4K4I - chains A and C of the 4 polymer chains in the assembly; structure by X-ray diffraction, 2.25 A resolution.

Chain A:
Protein: DNA polymerase lambda
From: Homo sapiens
Notes: EC 2.7.7.7, 4.2.99.-
Reference sequence: Q9UGP5 (DPOLL_HUMAN); numbering as in UniProt (aligned over 245-575)
Chain sequence (340 residues; numbered 244 to 583; the number before each row is that of its first residue):
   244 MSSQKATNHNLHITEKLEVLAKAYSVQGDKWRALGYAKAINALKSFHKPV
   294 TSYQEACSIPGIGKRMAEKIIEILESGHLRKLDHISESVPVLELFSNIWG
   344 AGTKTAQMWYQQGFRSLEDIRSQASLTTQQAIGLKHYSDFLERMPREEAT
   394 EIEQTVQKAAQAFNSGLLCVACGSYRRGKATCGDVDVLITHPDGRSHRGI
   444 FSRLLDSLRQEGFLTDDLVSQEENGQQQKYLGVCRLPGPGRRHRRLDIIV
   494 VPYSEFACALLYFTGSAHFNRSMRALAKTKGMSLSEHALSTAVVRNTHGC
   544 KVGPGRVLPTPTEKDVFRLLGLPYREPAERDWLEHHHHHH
Disordered / not traced: 244-249, 583
Construct notes: expression tag (244, 576-583)
Bound ions: Ca2+ site 1: Cys-300, Ile-302, Ile-305 (shared with 1 residue of chain D); Ca2+ site 2: Ser-339, Ile-341, Ala-344 (shared with DA5(C) of chain C); Ca2+ site 3: Glu-396, Gln-400, Cys-412; Ca2+ site 4: Asp-427, Asp-429 (together with 1RY); Ca2+ site 5: Asp-427, Asp-429, Asp-490 (together with 1RY) (shared with DC6(C) of chain C); Ca2+ site 6 near Ser-463 (its only coordinating residue here)
Residues lining bound ligands: 1RY ([[(2R,5S)-5-(4-azanyl-5-fluoranyl-2-oxidanylidene-pyrimidin-1-yl)-1,3-oxathiolan-2-yl]methoxy-oxidanyl-phosphoryl] phosphono hydrogen phosphate): Arg-386, Gly-416, Ser-417, Arg-420, Thr-424, Cys-425, Gly-426, Asp-427, Asp-429, Tyr-505, Phe-506, Thr-507, Gly-508, Ser-509, Ala-510, Asn-513
From the paper describing this entry:
  - binding site for 1RY: Tyr-505, Phe-506, Arg-517
  - binding site for the 11-nt DNA strand: Tyr-505
  - mutagenesis - R517A (2,000-fold): decreased catalytic activity on D-dCTP
  - mutagenesis - R517A: increased binding to D-dCTP

Chain C:
Molecule: 6-nt DNA strand
Sequence (6 nucleotides; each row starts with the number of its first residue):
     1 CAGTAC
Bound ions: Ca2+ site 1: DA5 (shared with Ser-339(A), Ile-341(A), Ala-344(A) of chain A); Ca2+ site 2: DC6 (together with 1RY) (shared with Asp-427(A), Asp-429(A), Asp-490(A) of chain A)

Interface between chain A and chain C:
Residue-residue contacts (18; chain A residue first):
  Ile-341(A) / DA5(C)  phosphate contact
  Trp-342(A) / DA5(C)  hydrogen bond to the phosphate
  Trp-342(A) / DC6(C)  hydrogen bond to the phosphate
  Gly-343(A) / DT4(C)  phosphate contact
  Gly-343(A) / DA5(C)  hydrogen bond to the phosphate
  Ala-344(A) / DT4(C)  phosphate contact
  Ala-344(A) / DA5(C)  phosphate contact
  Gly-345(A) / DT4(C)  hydrogen bond to the phosphate
  Gly-345(A) / DA5(C)  phosphate contact
  Thr-346(A) / DT4(C)  phosphate contact
  Lys-347(A) / DG3(C)  phosphate contact
  Lys-347(A) / DT4(C)  hydrogen bond to the phosphate
  Thr-348(A) / DT4(C)  hydrogen bond to the phosphate
  Asp-429(A) / DC6(C)  phosphate contact
  Leu-474(A) / DC6(C)  sugar contact
  Arg-488(A) / DC6(C)  salt bridge to the phosphate
  Asp-490(A) / DC6(C)  phosphate contact
  Tyr-505(A) / DC6(C)  hydrogen bond to the base
Also at the interface, not in a pair above, chain A (14 interface residues in all): Asp-427

In short:
14 residues of chain A face 4 of chain C across their interface, with 7 hydrogen bonds and 1 salt bridge.
Polar pairs include Tyr-505(A)/DC6(C), Trp-342(A)/DA5(C) and Trp-342(A)/DC6(C). Chain A binds compound 1RY.
The paper reports a binding site for 1RY at Tyr-505(A), Phe-506(A) and Arg-517(A); R517A of chain A reduces
catalytic activity on D-dCTP.
Chain A is DNA polymerase lambda (Homo sapiens) and chain C is a 6-nt DNA strand; the structure, Ternary
crystal structures of a human DNA POLYMERASE LAMBDA IN COMPLEX WITH DNA AND (-)FTC-TP, was determined by X-ray
diffraction, deposited together with 4K4G and 4K4H.
